PDB entry 2NQB | X-ray diffraction, 2.30 A resolution | chains C and D of the 10 polymer chains in the assembly

Chain C:
Protein: Histone H2A
From: Drosophila melanogaster
UniProt: P84051 (H2A_DROME); residues 802-924 here correspond to UniProt positions 1-123 (UniProt number = residue number - 801)
Sequence (123 residues; each row starts with the number of its first residue):
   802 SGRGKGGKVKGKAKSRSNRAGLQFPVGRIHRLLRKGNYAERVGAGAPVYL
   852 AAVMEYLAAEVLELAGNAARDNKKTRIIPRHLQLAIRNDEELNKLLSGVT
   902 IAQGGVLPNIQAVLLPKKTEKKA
Not modelled in the structure: 802-813, 920-924

Chain D:
Protein: Histone H2B
From: Drosophila melanogaster
UniProt: P02283 (H2B_DROME); residues 1201-1322 here correspond to UniProt positions 2-123 (UniProt number = residue number - 1199)
Sequence (123 residues; each row starts with the number of its first residue):
  1200 IPPKTSGKAAKKAGKAQKNITKTDKKKKRKRKESYAIYIYTVLKQVHPDT
  1250 GISSKAMSIMNSFVNDIFERIAAEASRLAHYNKRSTITSREIQTAVRLLL
  1300 PGELAKHAVSEGTKAVTKYTSSK
Not modelled in the structure: 1200-1227
Construct notes: expression tag (1200); engineered mutation Thr-1240 (Lys40 in P02283)
UniProt features mapped onto this chain:
  - modified residue: Pro-1201 (N-methylproline), Lys-1243 (N6-succinyllysine), Lys-1313 (N6-succinyllysine), Lys-1317 (N6-succinyllysine)
  - glycosylation: Ser-1309 (O-linked (GlcNAc) serine)
  - cross-link: Lys-1317 (Glycyl lysine isopeptide (Lys-Gly) (interchain with G-Cter in ubiquitin))

Interface between chain C and chain D:
Residue-residue contacts (113):
  Arg-817(C) / Tyr-1318(D)
  Arg-820(C) / Lys-1317(D)
  Arg-820(C) / Tyr-1318(D)  hydrogen bond (side chain-backbone)
  Arg-820(C) / Ser-1321(D)  hydrogen bond
  Arg-820(C) / Lys-1322(D)
  Ala-821(C) / Ala-1314(D)
  Ala-821(C) / Lys-1317(D)
  Gly-822(C) / Lys-1317(D)
  Gln-824(C) / Tyr-1237(D)
  Gln-824(C) / Thr-1240(D)
  Phe-825(C) / Tyr-1237(D)  hydrophobic
  Phe-825(C) / Val-1241(D)  hydrophobic
  Phe-825(C) / Val-1263(D)  hydrophobic
  Pro-826(C) / Tyr-1237(D)
  Arg-829(C) / Glu-1232(D)  salt bridge
  Arg-829(C) / Ser-1233(D)  hydrogen bond (side chain-backbone)
  Arg-829(C) / Tyr-1237(D)
  Ile-830(C) / Tyr-1234(D)
  Arg-832(C) / Glu-1232(D)  salt bridge
  Leu-833(C) / Tyr-1234(D)
  Leu-833(C) / Phe-1267(D)  hydrophobic
  Leu-834(C) / Phe-1267(D)  hydrophobic
  Leu-834(C) / Ala-1271(D)  hydrophobic
  Tyr-839(C) / Phe-1267(D)
  Tyr-839(C) / Ala-1271(D)  hydrophobic
  Tyr-839(C) / Ser-1275(D)  hydrogen bond (backbone-side chain)
  Tyr-839(C) / Ile-1286(D)  hydrophobic
  Ala-840(C) / Ser-1284(D)
  Ala-840(C) / Ile-1286(D)  hydrophobic
  Glu-841(C) / Ser-1284(D)  hydrogen bond (backbone-backbone)
  Arg-842(C) / Ser-1284(D)  hydrogen bond (backbone-backbone)
  Arg-842(C) / Thr-1285(D)
  Arg-842(C) / Ile-1286(D)  hydrogen bond (backbone-backbone)
  Val-843(C) / Ile-1286(D)
  Gly-844(C) / Thr-1285(D)
  Gly-844(C) / Ile-1286(D)  hydrogen bond (backbone-backbone)
  Gly-846(C) / Ser-1288(D)
  Gly-846(C) / Val-1315(D)
  Ala-847(C) / Ile-1286(D)
  Ala-847(C) / Thr-1287(D)
  Ala-847(C) / Ser-1288(D)
  Ala-847(C) / Ile-1291(D)
  Val-849(C) / Ala-1314(D)
  Val-849(C) / Val-1315(D)
  Val-849(C) / Tyr-1318(D)  hydrophobic
  Tyr-850(C) / Ile-1291(D)  hydrophobic
  Tyr-850(C) / Gln-1292(D)  hydrogen bond
  Tyr-850(C) / Val-1308(D)  hydrogen bond (side chain-backbone)
  Tyr-850(C) / Gly-1311(D)
  Tyr-850(C) / Thr-1312(D)
  Tyr-850(C) / Val-1315(D)  hydrophobic
  Leu-851(C) / Phe-1267(D)  hydrophobic
  Leu-851(C) / Ile-1270(D)  hydrophobic
  Ala-853(C) / Glu-1310(D)
  Ala-853(C) / Gly-1311(D)
  Ala-853(C) / Ala-1314(D)  hydrophobic
  Val-854(C) / Ile-1270(D)  hydrophobic
  Val-854(C) / Val-1295(D)  hydrophobic
  Val-854(C) / Ala-1307(D)
  Met-855(C) / Tyr-1234(D)
  Met-855(C) / Val-1263(D)  hydrophobic
  Met-855(C) / Phe-1267(D)  hydrophobic
  Glu-856(C) / Val-1241(D)
  Tyr-857(C) / Leu-1303(D)
  Tyr-857(C) / His-1306(D)  hydrogen bond
  Tyr-857(C) / Ala-1307(D)
  Tyr-857(C) / Glu-1310(D)
  Leu-858(C) / Phe-1262(D)
  Leu-858(C) / Ile-1266(D)  hydrophobic
  Ala-860(C) / Val-1241(D)  hydrophobic
  Val-862(C) / Met-1259(D)  hydrophobic
  Val-862(C) / Phe-1262(D)  hydrophobic
  Leu-863(C) / Ile-1238(D)
  Leu-863(C) / Leu-1242(D)
  Leu-863(C) / His-1246(D)
  Leu-863(C) / Met-1259(D)  hydrophobic
  Glu-864(C) / Val-1245(D)
  Glu-864(C) / His-1246(D)  salt bridge
  Gly-867(C) / His-1246(D)
  Asn-868(C) / His-1246(D)  hydrogen bond
  Thr-876(C) / Asp-1248(D)
  Thr-876(C) / Thr-1249(D)
  Thr-876(C) / Gly-1250(D)  hydrogen bond (backbone-backbone)
  Arg-877(C) / Gly-1250(D)
  Arg-877(C) / Ile-1251(D)
  Arg-877(C) / Ser-1252(D)
  Ile-878(C) / Leu-1242(D)  hydrophobic
  Ile-878(C) / Thr-1249(D)
  Ile-878(C) / Gly-1250(D)  hydrogen bond (backbone-backbone)
  Ile-878(C) / Ile-1251(D)
  Ile-878(C) / Ser-1252(D)  hydrogen bond (backbone-backbone)
  Ile-878(C) / Ala-1255(D)
  Ile-879(C) / Ser-1252(D)
  Ile-879(C) / Ala-1255(D)
  Pro-880(C) / Lys-1254(D)
  Pro-880(C) / Ala-1255(D)
  Pro-880(C) / Ile-1258(D)  hydrophobic
  Leu-883(C) / Ala-1255(D)
  Leu-883(C) / Ile-1258(D)  hydrophobic
  Leu-883(C) / Met-1259(D)  hydrophobic
  Glu-892(C) / Pro-1300(D)
  Glu-892(C) / Gly-1301(D)
  Glu-892(C) / Glu-1302(D)  hydrogen bond (side chain-backbone)
  Glu-892(C) / Leu-1303(D)  hydrogen bond (side chain-backbone)
  Leu-893(C) / Leu-1303(D)  hydrophobic
  Leu-896(C) / Arg-1269(D)  hydrogen bond (backbone-side chain)
  Leu-896(C) / Leu-1298(D)
  Leu-896(C) / Leu-1299(D)  hydrophobic
  Leu-897(C) / Phe-1262(D)  hydrophobic
  Leu-897(C) / Arg-1269(D)
  Val-900(C) / Arg-1269(D)
  Ile-902(C) / Ile-1258(D)  hydrophobic
  Ala-903(C) / Ile-1258(D)
Also at the interface, not in a pair above, chain C (55 interface residues in all): Asn-819, Leu-823, Ala-845, Ala-859, Glu-861, Arg-871, Lys-895
Also at the interface, not in a pair above, chain D (56 interface residues in all): Gln-1244, Asp-1265, Ala-1272

In short:
55 residues of chain C and 56 residues of chain D are in contact; the contacts include 18 hydrogen bonds and 3
salt bridges. Among the polar pairs are Arg-829(C)/Glu-1232(D), Arg-832(C)/Glu-1232(D) and
Glu-864(C)/His-1246(D).
Chain C is Histone H2A and chain D is Histone H2B, both from Drosophila melanogaster; the structure,
Drosophila Nucleosome Structure, was determined by X-ray diffraction.
